7BV6 - chains A and C of the 4 polymer chains in the assembly; structure by X-ray diffraction, 3.05 A resolution.

# Chain A
Name: Vesicle-associated membrane protein 8
Source organism: Homo sapiens
UniProtKB: Q9BV40 (VAMP8_HUMAN); residues 8-75 here = UniProt positions 8-75
Sequence (68 residues; row label = number of the first residue in the row):
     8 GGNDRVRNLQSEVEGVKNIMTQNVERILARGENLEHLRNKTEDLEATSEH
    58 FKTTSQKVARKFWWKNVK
Not modelled in the structure: 8, 75
Curated features (UniProtKB/Swiss-Prot):
  - site: R33 (Interaction with STX8)
  - modified residue: S18 (Phosphoserine), T28 (Phosphothreonine), T48 (Phosphothreonine), T54 (Phosphothreonine), S55 (Phosphoserine)
  - lipidation ((Microbial infection) N6-stearoyl lysine): K64, K68
  - mutagenesis: K64 to K68 (Abolished stearoylation in response to S.flexneri infection), K72 (K72R: Does not affect stearoylation in response to S.flexneri infection)

# Chain C
Name: Synaptosomal-associated protein 29
Source organism: Homo sapiens
UniProtKB: O95721 (SNP29_HUMAN); residue numbers follow UniProt; this construct covers 40-130
Sequence (91 residues; each row starts with the number of its first residue):
    40 DRQQYLRQEVLRRAEATAASTSRSLALMYESEKVGVASSEELARQRGVLE
    90 RTEKMVDKMDQDLKISQKHINSIKSVFGGLVNYFKSKPVET
Not modelled in the structure: 40-42, 115-130
Curated features (UniProtKB/Swiss-Prot):
  - modified residue: S77 (Phosphoserine), S78 (Phosphoserine), S114 (Phosphoserine), T130 (Phosphothreonine)

# Chain A / chain C interface
Residue-residue contacts - 4 pairs, chain A then chain C:
  R37(A) - L81(C)
  R37(A) - Q84(C)  hydrogen bond
  F58(A) - S105(C)
  F69(A) - I112(C)  hydrophobic
Interface residues without a listed pair, chain A (5 interface residues in all): I34, L51
Interface residues without a listed pair, chain C (6 interface residues in all): M98, L102
Interface features reported in the paper:
  - specific contacts: Q84(C)-R37(A)

# In short
The interface between chain A and chain C involves 5 residues on one side and 6 on the other; the contacts
include 1 hydrogen bond. The hydrogen-bonded pair is R37(A)-Q84(C). The authors report a contact between
Q84(C) and R37(A).
Chain A is Vesicle-associated membrane protein 8 and chain C is Synaptosomal-associated protein 29, both from
Homo sapiens; the structure, Crystal structure of the autophagic STX17/SNAP29/VAMP8 SNARE complex, was
determined by X-ray diffraction (same publication as 7BV4).
